Entry 6BYK (X-ray diffraction, 3.00 A resolution); this record covers chains A and K.

[Chain A]
Molecule: 14-3-3 protein beta/alpha
Organism: Homo sapiens
Reference sequence: P31946 (1433B_HUMAN); residue numbers follow UniProt; this construct covers 3-232
Chain sequence (230 residues; row label = number of the first residue in the row):
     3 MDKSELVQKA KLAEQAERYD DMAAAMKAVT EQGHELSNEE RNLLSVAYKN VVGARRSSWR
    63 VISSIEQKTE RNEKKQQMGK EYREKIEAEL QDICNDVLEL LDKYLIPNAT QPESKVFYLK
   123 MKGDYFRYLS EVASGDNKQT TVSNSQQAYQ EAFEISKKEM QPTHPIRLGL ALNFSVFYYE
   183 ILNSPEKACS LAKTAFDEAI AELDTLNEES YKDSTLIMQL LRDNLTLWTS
Residues lining bound ligands: N-acetylglucosamine (NAG; 2-acetamido-2-deoxy-beta-D-glucopyranose): Lys51, Arg58, Arg62, Asp126, Arg129, Tyr130, Glu133, Asn175, Val178, Glu182
Curated features (UniProtKB/Swiss-Prot):
  - site (Interaction with phosphoserine on interacting protein): Arg58, Arg129
  - modified residue: Lys5 (N6-acetyllysine), Lys51 (N6-acetyllysine), Ser60 (Phosphoserine), Lys70 (N6-acetyllysine), Tyr84 (3'-nitrotyrosine), Tyr106 (3'-nitrotyrosine), Lys117 (N6-acetyllysine), Ser186 (Phosphoserine), Ser232 (Phosphoserine)
  - cross-link: Lys51 (Glycyl lysine isopeptide (Lys-Gly) (interchain with G-Cter in SUMO2))
  - natural variant: Val99 (V99I: Found in a renal cell carcinoma sample)

[Chain K]
Molecule: ATPPVSQASSTT O-GlcNac peptide
Chain sequence (12 residues; each row starts with the number of its first residue):
   500 ATPPVSQASS TT
Unresolved in the structure: 500-502, 508-511
Covalently attached groups: N-acetylglucosamine (NAG) linked to Ser505

[Chain A / chain K interface]
Pairs across the interface (15):
  Val48(A) - Ala507(K)
  Lys51(A) - Ala507(K)
  Lys122(A) - Gln506(K)
  Leu174(A) - Val504(K)
  Leu174(A) - Ser505(K)
  Asn175(A) - Ser505(K)
  Asn175(A) - Gln506(K)
  Val178(A) - Val504(K)
  Glu182(A) - Pro503(K)
  Ile219(A) - Gln506(K)
  Leu222(A) - Val504(K)  hydrophobic
  Leu222(A) - Ser505(K)
  Asn226(A) - Pro503(K)
  Asn226(A) - Val504(K)  hydrogen bond (side chain-backbone)
  Trp230(A) - Pro503(K)  hydrophobic
Also at the interface, not in a pair above, chain A (12 interface residues in all): Ser47

[Summary]
12 residues of chain A face 5 of chain K across their interface; the contacts include 1 hydrogen bond. Its one
hydrogen-bonded contact is Asn226(A)-Val504(K). Ligands of chain A: N-acetylglucosamine. N-acetylglucosamine
is covalently linked to Ser505(K).
Here chain A is 14-3-3 protein beta/alpha (Homo sapiens) and chain K is ATPPVSQASSTT O-GlcNac peptide. Entry
6BYK (Structure of 14-3-3 beta/alpha bound to O-ClcNAc peptide) was determined by X-ray diffraction, deposited
together with 6BYJ, 6BYL and 6BZD.
